PDB entry 8TMN | electron microscopy, 3.30 A resolution | chains A and E of the 7 polymer chains in the assembly

== Chain A (and E) ==
Molecule: Cobalt/magnesium transport protein CorA
From: Thermotoga maritima
Notes: chain E of this document is another copy of the same molecule, construct and numbering; everything in this record applies to it too
UniProt: Q9WZ31 (CORA_THEMA); numbering as in UniProt (aligned over 1-351)
Chain sequence (373 residues; numbered -21 to 351; the number before each row is that of its first residue; numbers below 1 keep their minus sign (Met-21 is residue -21)):
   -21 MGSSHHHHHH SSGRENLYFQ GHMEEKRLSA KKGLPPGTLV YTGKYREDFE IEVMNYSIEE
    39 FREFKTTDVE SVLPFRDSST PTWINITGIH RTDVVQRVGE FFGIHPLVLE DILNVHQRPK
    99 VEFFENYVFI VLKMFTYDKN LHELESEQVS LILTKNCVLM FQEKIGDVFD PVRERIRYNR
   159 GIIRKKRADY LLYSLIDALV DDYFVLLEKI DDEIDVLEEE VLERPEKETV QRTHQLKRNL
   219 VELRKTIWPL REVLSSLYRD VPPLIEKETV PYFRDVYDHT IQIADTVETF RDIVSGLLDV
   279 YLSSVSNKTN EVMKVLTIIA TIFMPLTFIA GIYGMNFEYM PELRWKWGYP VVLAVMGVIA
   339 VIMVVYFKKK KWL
Not modelled in the structure: -21 to 16 (chain E: -21 to 8)
Sequence notes: initiating methionine (-21); expression tag (-20 to 0)
UniProt features mapped onto this chain:
  - motif: Gly312 to Asn314 (Probable selectivity filter)
  - site: Asn288 (Essential for ion permeation), Leu294 (Important for closing the ion permeation pathway in the closed state), Thr295 (Threonine that confers selectivity for Co(2+) transport)
  - mutagenesis: Asp89 (D89F/K: Decreases ion transport), Asp253 (D253K: Increases protein stability. Decreases ion transport), Leu280 (L280A: Decreases ion transport), Asn288 (N288L: Abolishes Co(2+) uptake), Met291 (M291A: No effect on ion transport), Leu294 (L294A/V: Increases ion transport by suppression of an obstruction in the transmembrane ion permeation pathway), Thr295 (T295L: Strongly reduces Co(2+) uptake. Abolishes Co(2+) uptake; when associated with L-299; T295M: Strongly reduces Co(2+) uptake ...), Thr299 (T299L: Reduces Co(2+) uptake. Abolishes Co(2+) uptake; when associated with L-295; T299M: No effect on Co(2+) uptake; T299S: Abolishes Co(2+) uptake), Pro303 (P303A/G/I: Increases ion transport by suppression of a kink in the transmembrane ion permeation pathway), Thr305 (T305L: Abolishes Co(2+) uptake), Ile310 (I310A: Increases ion transport), Tyr311 (Y311A: Abolishes pentamerization. Abolishes ion transport; Y311F: No effect on pentamerization. No effect on ion transport), 7 further mutagenesis entries in UniProt

== How chain A and chain E interact ==
Contacting residue pairs - 53 pairs, chain A then chain E:
  Arg202(A) - Lys349(E)
  Glu204(A) - Lys349(E)
  Lys205(A) - Glu289(E)  salt bridge
  His212(A) - Leu200(E)
  His212(A) - Glu201(E)
  Lys215(A) - Glu196(E)  salt bridge
  Arg216(A) - Glu197(E)  salt bridge
  Arg216(A) - Glu201(E)  salt bridge
  Val219(A) - Asp193(E)
  Arg222(A) - Asp189(E)  salt bridge
  Arg222(A) - Asp193(E)  salt bridge
  Lys223(A) - Asp190(E)  salt bridge
  Lys223(A) - Asp193(E)  salt bridge
  Leu276(A) - Leu200(E)  hydrophobic
  Tyr279(A) - Asn285(E)  hydrogen bond
  Leu280(A) - Val278(E)  hydrophobic
  Leu280(A) - Ser281(E)  hydrogen bond (backbone-side chain)
  Val283(A) - Ser281(E)
  Val283(A) - Asn285(E)
  Val283(A) - Asn288(E)
  Lys286(A) - Asn288(E)
  Thr287(A) - Asn288(E)
  Val290(A) - Met291(E)  hydrophobic
  Val290(A) - Thr295(E)
  Met291(A) - Met291(E)  hydrophobic
  Leu294(A) - Met291(E)  hydrophobic
  Leu294(A) - Leu294(E)
  Leu294(A) - Thr295(E)
  Phe301(A) - Met302(E)
  Phe301(A) - Pro303(E)  hydrophobic
  Met302(A) - Met302(E)  hydrophobic
  Leu304(A) - Phe306(E)  hydrophobic
  Thr305(A) - Phe306(E)
  Ala308(A) - Gly309(E)
  Ala308(A) - Ile310(E)
  Ala308(A) - Met313(E)
  Tyr311(A) - Met313(E)  hydrophobic
  Gly312(A) - Met313(E)
  Gly312(A) - Asn314(E)  hydrogen bond (backbone-side chain)
  Asn314(A) - Asn314(E)  hydrogen bond
  Met318(A) - Asn314(E)
  Met318(A) - Phe315(E)  hydrophobic
  Met318(A) - Glu316(E)
  Glu320(A) - Phe315(E)
  Arg322(A) - Tyr317(E)  hydrogen bond
  Trp325(A) - Tyr317(E)
  Gly326(A) - Phe315(E)
  Tyr327(A) - Phe315(E)  hydrophobic
  Tyr327(A) - Tyr317(E)
  Tyr327(A) - Met318(E)  hydrophobic
  Val330(A) - Phe315(E)  hydrophobic
  Met334(A) - Phe306(E)  hydrophobic
  Met334(A) - Ile310(E)  hydrophobic
Also at the interface, not in a pair above, chain A (41 interface residues in all): Arg269, Ser281, Val293, Ile297, Ala298, Met313, Leu331
Also at the interface, not in a pair above, chain E (32 interface residues in all): Ile271, Ser284, Lys292, Thr299, Trp350

== Overview ==
41 residues of chain A and 32 residues of chain E are in contact, with 5 hydrogen bonds and 8 salt bridges.
Among the polar pairs are Lys205(A)-Glu289(E), Lys215(A)-Glu196(E) and Arg216(A)-Glu197(E). UniProt lists 19
mutagenesis sites on chain A.
Chain A and chain E are both Cobalt/magnesium transport protein CorA (Thermotoga maritima); the structure,
Cryo-EM structure of magnesium depleted CorA in complex with conformation-specific synthetic antibody C18,
State MGD-1D, was determined by electron microscopy.
